PDB entry 7E8D | electron microscopy, 2.80 A resolution | chains H and I of the 11 polymer chains in the assembly

Chain H:
Protein: Histone H2B type 1-J
From: Homo sapiens
UniProt: P06899 (H2B1J_HUMAN); residues 1-125 here correspond to UniProt positions 2-126 (UniProt number = residue number + 1)
Sequence (125 residues; numbered 1 to 125; the number before each row is that of its first residue):
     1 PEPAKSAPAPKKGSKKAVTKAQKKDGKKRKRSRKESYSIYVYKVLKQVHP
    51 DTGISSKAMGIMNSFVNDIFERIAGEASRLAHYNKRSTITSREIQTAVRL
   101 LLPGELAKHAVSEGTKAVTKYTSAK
Not modelled in the structure: 1-29, 125

Chain I:
Molecule: 185-nt DNA strand
From: synthetic construct
Sequence (185 nucleotides; row label = number of the first residue in the row; numbers below 1 keep their minus sign (DG-18 is residue -18)):
   -18 GACCCTATACGCGGCCGCCCTGGAGAATCCCGGTGCCGAGGCCGCTCAAT
    32 TGGTCGTAGACAGCTCTAGCACCGCTTAAACGCACGTACGCGCTGTCCCC
    82 CGCGTTTTAACCGCCAAGGGGATTACTCCCTAGTCTCCAGGCACGTGTCA
   132 GATATATACATCCTGTGCATGTATTGAACAGCGAC
Not modelled in the structure: 154-166

Interface between chain H and chain I:
Residue-residue contacts - 17 pairs, chain H then chain I:
  Lys30(H) - DT104(I)  sugar contact
  Lys30(H) - DT105(I)  phosphate contact
  Ser32(H) - DT104(I)  hydrogen bond to the phosphate
  Arg33(H) - DA29(I)  salt bridge to the phosphate
  Tyr42(H) - DG21(I)  hydrogen bond to the phosphate
  Tyr42(H) - DG22(I)  phosphate contact
  Gly53(H) - DG21(I)  phosphate contact
  Ile54(H) - DA20(I)  sugar contact
  Ile54(H) - DG21(I)  hydrogen bond to the phosphate
  Ser55(H) - DA20(I)  phosphate contact
  Ser56(H) - DA20(I)  hydrogen bond to the phosphate
  Arg86(H) - DG40(I)  phosphate contact
  Arg86(H) - DA41(I)  salt bridge to the phosphate
  Ser87(H) - DA39(I)  sugar contact
  Ser87(H) - DG40(I)  hydrogen bond to the phosphate
  Thr88(H) - DA39(I)  phosphate contact
  Thr88(H) - DG40(I)  hydrogen bond to the phosphate
Also at the interface, not in a pair above, chain H (14 interface residues in all): Lys34, Glu35, Lys85
Also at the interface, not in a pair above, chain I (10 interface residues in all): DC28

In short:
The interface between chain H and chain I involves 14 residues on one side and 10 on the other, with 6
hydrogen bonds and 2 salt bridges. Polar contacts include Ser32(H)-DT104(I), Tyr42(H)-DG21(I) and
Ile54(H)-DG21(I).
Here chain H is Histone H2B type 1-J (Homo sapiens) and chain I is a 185-nt DNA strand (synthetic construct).
Entry 7E8D (NSD2 E1099K mutant bound to nucleosome) was determined by electron microscopy.
